4H88 - chains H and L of the 3 polymer chains in the assembly; structure by X-ray diffraction, 1.90 A resolution.

# Chain H
Name: POM1 fab chain H
Source organism: Mus musculus
Notes: antibody fragment or engineered binder
Amino-acid sequence (218 residues; each row starts with the number of its first residue):
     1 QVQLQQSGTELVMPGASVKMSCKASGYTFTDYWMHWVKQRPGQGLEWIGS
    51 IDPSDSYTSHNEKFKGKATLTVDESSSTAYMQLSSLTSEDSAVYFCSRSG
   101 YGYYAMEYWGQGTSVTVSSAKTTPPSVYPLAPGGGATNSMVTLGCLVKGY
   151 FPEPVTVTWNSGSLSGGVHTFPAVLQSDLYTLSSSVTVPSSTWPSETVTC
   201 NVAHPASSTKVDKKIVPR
Disulfides: C22-C96, C145-C200

# Chain L
Name: POM1 fab chain L
Source organism: Mus musculus
Notes: antibody fragment or engineered binder
Amino-acid sequence (213 residues; row label = number of the first residue in the row):
     1 DIVLTQSPAILSVSPGERVSFSCRASQNIGTSIHWYQQRTNESPRLIIKY
    51 ASESISGIPSRFSGSGSGTDFTLSINSVESEDIADYYCQQSNTWPYTFGG
   101 GTKLELKRADAAPTVSIFPPSSEQLTSGGASVVCFLNNFYPKDINVKWKI
   151 DGSERQNGVLNSETDQDSKDSTYSMSSTLTLTKDEYERHNTYTCEATHKT
   201 STSPIVKSFNRNE
Disulfides: C23-C88, C134-C194

# Chain H / chain L interface
Pairs across the interface - 71 pairs, chain H then chain L:
  W33(H) with W94(L), hydrophobic
  H35(H) with Y96(L)
  Q39(H) with Q38(L), hydrogen bond; Y87(L)
  Q43(H) with Y87(L)
  G44(H) with Y87(L)
  L45(H) with P44(L), hydrophobic; Y87(L), hydrophobic; F98(L)
  W47(H) with W94(L), hydrophobic; P95(L), hydrophobic; Y96(L); F98(L)
  S50(H) with Y96(L)
  S59(H) with W94(L), hydrogen bond
  F95(H) with Q38(L); S43(L)
  Y103(H) with Y50(L)
  Y104(H) with H34(L); Y50(L), hydrogen bond (backbone-side chain); Q89(L); S91(L); Y96(L)
  A105(H) with H34(L); Y36(L); L46(L), hydrophobic; K49(L)
  M106(H) with Y36(L), hydrogen bond (backbone-side chain); L46(L); Y96(L), hydrophobic
  E107(H) with L46(L)
  W109(H) with Y36(L); P44(L)
  G110(H) with S43(L), hydrogen bond (backbone-side chain)
  Q111(H) with S43(L)
  Y128(H) with S121(L); E123(L); Q124(L)
  P129(H) with S121(L); E123(L)
  L130(H) with F118(L); V133(L), hydrophobic; F135(L), hydrophobic
  A131(H) with F118(L)
  P132(H) with F118(L)
  T142(H) with S116(L); F118(L)
  L146(H) with S131(L)
  H169(H) with N137(L); N138(L), hydrogen bond; S174(L), hydrogen bond
  F171(H) with F135(L), hydrophobic; N137(L); S162(L); T164(L); S174(L); M175(L); S176(L)
  P172(H) with S162(L), hydrogen bond (backbone-side chain); E163(L)
  V174(H) with L160(L), hydrophobic; N161(L); S162(L)
  L175(H) with L160(L)
  Q176(H) with L160(L); T180(L), hydrogen bond
  S183(H) with F135(L); S176(L), hydrogen bond
  S184(H) with F135(L)
  S185(H) with F135(L); N137(L), hydrogen bond
Interface residues without a listed pair, chain H (41 interface residues in all): V37, E46, G112, L143, G144, K148, T170
Interface residues without a listed pair, chain L (38 interface residues in all): E42, P119, S127, D167

# Summary
Chain H and chain L form an interface of 41 and 38 residues respectively, with 11 hydrogen bonds. Among the
polar pairs are Q39(H)-Q38(L), S59(H)-W94(L) and Y104(H)-Y50(L).
Here chain H is POM1 fab chain H and chain L is POM1 fab chain L, both from Mus musculus. Entry 4H88
(Structure of POM1 FAB fragment complexed with mouse PrPc Fragment 120-230) was determined by X-ray
diffraction.
